PDB entry 8Y3F | electron microscopy, 4.54 A resolution (low resolution: residue-level contacts below are approximate; hydrogen-bond / salt-bridge calls are withheld) | chains E and I of the 16 polymer chains in the assembly

== Chain E ==
Name: Histone H3.1
Source organism: Homo sapiens
UniProtKB: P68431 (H31_HUMAN); residues 0-135 here correspond to UniProt positions 1-136 (UniProt number = residue number + 1)
Chain sequence (139 residues; row label = number of the first residue in the row; numbers below 1 keep their minus sign (Gly-3 is residue -3)):
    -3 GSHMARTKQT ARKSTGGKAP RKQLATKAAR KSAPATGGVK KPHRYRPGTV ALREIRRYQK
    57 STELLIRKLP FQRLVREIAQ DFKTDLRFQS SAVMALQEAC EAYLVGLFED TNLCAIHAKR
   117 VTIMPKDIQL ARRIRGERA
Disordered / not traced: -3 to 37, 135
Differences from the reference sequence: expression tag (-3 to -1)
Swiss-Prot annotation at these positions:
  - modified residue: Arg2 (Asymmetric dimethylarginine), Thr3 (Phosphothreonine), Lys4 (Allysine), Gln5 (5-glutamyl dopamine), Thr6 (Phosphothreonine), Arg8 (Citrulline), Lys9 (N6,N6,N6-trimethyllysine), Ser10 (ADP-ribosylserine), Thr11 (Phosphothreonine), Lys14 (N6-(2-hydroxyisobutyryl)lysine), Arg17 (Asymmetric dimethylarginine), Lys18 (N6-(2-hydroxyisobutyryl)lysine), Lys23 (N6-(2-hydroxyisobutyryl)lysine), Arg26 (Citrulline), Lys27 (N6,N6,N6-trimethyllysine), Ser28 (ADP-ribosylserine), Lys36 (N6,N6,N6-trimethyllysine), Lys37 (N6-methyllysine), Tyr41 (Phosphotyrosine), Lys56 (N6,N6,N6-trimethyllysine) and 8 more in UniProt
  - lipidation: Lys18 (N6-decanoyllysine)

== Chain I ==
Molecule: 250-nt DNA strand
Sequence (250 nucleotides; numbered 1 to 250; the number before each row is that of its first residue):
     1 ATCGGATGTA TATATCTGAC ACGTGCCTGG AGACTAGGGA GTAATCCCCT TGGCGGTTAA
    61 AACGCGGGGG ACAGCGCGTA CGTGCGTTTA AGCGGTGCTA GAGCTGTCTA CGACCAATTG
   121 AGCTCGAGCC TGGAGACTAG GGAGTAATCC CCTTGGCGGT TAAAACGCGG GGGACAGCGC
   181 GTACGTGCGT TTAAGCGGTG CTAGAGCTGT CTACGACCAA TTGAGCGGCC TCGGCACCGG
   241 GATTCTCGAT

== Chain E / chain I interface ==
Pairs across the interface - 19 pairs, chain E then chain I:
  His39(E) - DG8(I)
  Arg40(E) - DG84(I)
  Arg40(E) - DC85(I)
  Tyr41(E) - DG8(I)
  Tyr41(E) - DG84(I)
  Tyr41(E) - DC85(I)
  Gly44(E) - DG84(I)
  Val46(E) - DG84(I)
  Ala47(E) - DG84(I)
  Arg49(E) - DT9(I)
  Lys56(E) - DT11(I)
  Arg63(E) - DG92(I)
  Arg63(E) - DC93(I)
  Lys64(E) - DC93(I)
  Leu65(E) - DC93(I)
  Pro66(E) - DG92(I)
  Arg69(E) - DG92(I)
  Arg83(E) - DG101(I)
  Arg83(E) - DA102(I)
Also at the interface, not in a pair above, chain E (16 interface residues in all): Pro43, Arg53
Also at the interface, not in a pair above, chain I (10 interface residues in all): DA10

== In short ==
The interface between chain E and chain I involves 16 residues on one side and 10 on the other.
Chain E is Histone H3.1 (Homo sapiens) and chain I is a 250-nt DNA strand; the structure, Cryo-EM structure of
the overlapping di-nucleosome (intermediate form1), was determined by electron microscopy, deposited together
with 8Y3C, 8Y3D and 8Y3E.
